Entry 8YMP (electron microscopy, 2.60 A resolution); this record covers chains A and B.

Chain A (and B):
Molecule: Protein OSCA1
Source organism: Arabidopsis thaliana
Notes: chain B of this document is another copy of the same molecule, construct and numbering; everything in this record applies to it too
UniProtKB: Q9XEA1 (CSCL5_ARATH); residues 1-772 here = UniProt positions 1-772
Sequence (772 residues; numbered 1 to 772; the number before each row is that of its first residue):
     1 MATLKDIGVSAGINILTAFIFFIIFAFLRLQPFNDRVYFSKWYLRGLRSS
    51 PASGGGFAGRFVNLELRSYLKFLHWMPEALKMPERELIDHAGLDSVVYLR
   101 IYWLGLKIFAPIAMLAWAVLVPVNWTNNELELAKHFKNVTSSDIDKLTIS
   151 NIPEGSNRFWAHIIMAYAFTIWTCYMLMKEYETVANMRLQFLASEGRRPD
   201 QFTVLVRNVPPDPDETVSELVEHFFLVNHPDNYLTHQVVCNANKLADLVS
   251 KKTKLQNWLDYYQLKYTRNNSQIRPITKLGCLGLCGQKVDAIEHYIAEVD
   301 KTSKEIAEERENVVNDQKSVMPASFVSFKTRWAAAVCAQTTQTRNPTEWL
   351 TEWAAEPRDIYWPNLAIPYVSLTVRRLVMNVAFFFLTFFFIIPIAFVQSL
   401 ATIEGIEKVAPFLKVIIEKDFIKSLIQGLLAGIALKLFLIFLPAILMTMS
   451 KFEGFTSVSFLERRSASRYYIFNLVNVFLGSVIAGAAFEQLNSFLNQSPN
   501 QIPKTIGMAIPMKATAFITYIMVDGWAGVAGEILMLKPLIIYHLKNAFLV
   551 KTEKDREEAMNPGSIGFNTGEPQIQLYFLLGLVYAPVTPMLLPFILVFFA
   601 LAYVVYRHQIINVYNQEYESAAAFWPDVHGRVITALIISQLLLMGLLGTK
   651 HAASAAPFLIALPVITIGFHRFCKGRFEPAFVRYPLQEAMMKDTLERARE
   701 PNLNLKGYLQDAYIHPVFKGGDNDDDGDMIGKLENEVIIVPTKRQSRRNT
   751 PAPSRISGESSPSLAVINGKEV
Disordered / not traced: 1-67, 125-158, 409-421, 500-510, 718-772
Differences from the reference sequence: engineered mutation A516 (Phe in Q9XEA1)
UniProt features mapped onto this chain:
  - region (Cytoplasmic region required for homodimerization): Q339 to R344, L686 to E688
  - glycosylation: N138 (N-linked (GlcNAc) asparagine)
Reported in the primary citation:
  - contacts within the chain: E532-K537
  - conformationally variable residues (helix shift): P538
  - mutagenesis - F516A: decreased expression

How chain A and chain B interact:
Contacting residue pairs - 57 pairs, chain A then chain B:
  L189(A) - R344(B)
  F224(A) - Q687(B)
  V227(A) - M690(B)
  N228(A) - W332(B)  hydrogen bond (backbone-side chain)
  N228(A) - L686(B)
  N228(A) - Q687(B)
  N228(A) - M690(B)
  H229(A) - W332(B)
  H229(A) - L686(B)
  P230(A) - M690(B)  hydrophobic
  W332(A) - N228(B)  hydrogen bond (side chain-backbone)
  W332(A) - H229(B)
  V336(A) - V336(B)  hydrophobic
  Q339(A) - Q339(B)
  Q339(A) - T340(B)
  Q339(A) - T341(B)
  Q339(A) - R683(B)  hydrogen bond (backbone-side chain)
  T340(A) - Q339(B)
  T340(A) - L686(B)
  T341(A) - Q339(B)
  T341(A) - R683(B)
  T341(A) - Y684(B)
  T341(A) - P685(B)
  T341(A) - L686(B)  hydrogen bond (backbone-backbone)
  Q342(A) - L686(B)
  Q342(A) - Q687(B)  hydrogen bond (backbone-backbone)
  T343(A) - P685(B)
  T343(A) - Q687(B)  hydrogen bond
  R344(A) - L189(B)
  R344(A) - P685(B)
  R344(A) - E688(B)  salt bridge
  N345(A) - R676(B)
  P346(A) - G675(B)
  P346(A) - R676(B)
  G675(A) - P346(B)
  R676(A) - N345(B)
  R676(A) - P346(B)
  R683(A) - Q339(B)  hydrogen bond (side chain-backbone)
  R683(A) - T341(B)
  R683(A) - R683(B)
  Y684(A) - T341(B)
  P685(A) - T341(B)
  P685(A) - T343(B)
  P685(A) - R344(B)
  L686(A) - N228(B)
  L686(A) - H229(B)
  L686(A) - T340(B)
  L686(A) - T341(B)  hydrogen bond (backbone-backbone)
  L686(A) - Q342(B)
  Q687(A) - F224(B)
  Q687(A) - N228(B)
  Q687(A) - Q342(B)  hydrogen bond (backbone-backbone)
  Q687(A) - T343(B)  hydrogen bond
  E688(A) - R344(B)  salt bridge
  M690(A) - V227(B)
  M690(A) - N228(B)
  M690(A) - P230(B)  hydrophobic
Also at the interface, not in a pair above, chain A (27 interface residues in all): Q190, P679
Also at the interface, not in a pair above, chain B (27 interface residues in all): Q190, P679

In short:
The chain A/chain B interface involves 27 residues from each chain, with 10 hydrogen bonds and 2 salt bridges.
Among the polar pairs are R344(A)-E688(B), N228(A)-W332(B) and Q339(A)-R683(B). The paper reports that F516A
of chain A reduces expression; conformational variability at P538(A).
Both chains are Protein OSCA1 (Arabidopsis thaliana). Entry 8YMP (OSCA1.1-F516A nanodisc in LPC) was
determined by electron microscopy together with 8YMM, 8YMN, 8YMO and 8YMQ from the same study.
